PDB entry 4YLF | X-ray diffraction, 2.30 A resolution | chains A and B

== Chain A ==
Molecule: Dihydroorotate dehydrogenase B (NAD(+)), electron transfer subunit homolog
Source organism: Thermotoga maritima (strain ATCC 43589 / MSB8 / DSM 3109 / JCM 10099)
Reference sequence: Q9X1X4 (PYRKH_THEMA); residues 1-276 here = UniProt positions 1-276
Chain sequence (276 residues; row label = number of the first residue in the row):
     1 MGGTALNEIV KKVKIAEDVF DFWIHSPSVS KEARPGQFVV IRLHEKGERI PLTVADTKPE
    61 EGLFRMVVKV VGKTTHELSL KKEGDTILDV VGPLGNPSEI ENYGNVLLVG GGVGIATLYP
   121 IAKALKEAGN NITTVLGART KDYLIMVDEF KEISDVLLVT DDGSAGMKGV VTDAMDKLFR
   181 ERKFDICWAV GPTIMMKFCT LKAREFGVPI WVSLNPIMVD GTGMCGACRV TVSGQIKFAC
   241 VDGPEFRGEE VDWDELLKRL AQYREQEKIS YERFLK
UniProt features mapped onto this chain:
  - binding site ([2Fe-2S] cluster): Cys-225, Cys-228, Cys-240
Ion coordination: 2Fe-2S cluster Fe: Asp-220, Cys-225, Cys-228, Cys-240
Ligand contacts:
  - FAD (flavin-adenine dinucleotide): Phe-38, Glu-48, Ile-50, Pro-51, Leu-52, Thr-53, Val-67, Val-68, Lys-69, Val-71, Gly-72, Lys-73, Thr-74, Thr-75, Val-113, Thr-117, Leu-214, Asn-215, Pro-216, Ile-217, Met-218, Pro-244, Leu-260, Tyr-263, Glu-265, Gln-266, Ile-269
  - 2Fe-2S cluster (FES): Met-218, Val-219, Asp-220, Gly-221, Gly-223, Met-224, Cys-225, Gly-226, Ala-227, Cys-228, Cys-240
Reported in the primary citation:
  - binding site for flavin-adenine dinucleotide: Thr-53, Lys-69
  - 2Fe-2S cluster coordination: Asp-220, Cys-225, Cys-228, Cys-240

== Chain B ==
Molecule: Dihydropyrimidine dehydrogenase subunit A
Source organism: Thermotoga maritima (strain ATCC 43589 / MSB8 / DSM 3109 / JCM 10099)
Reference sequence: V9X7T9 (V9X7T9_THEMA); residues 1-468 here correspond to UniProt positions 3-470 (UniProt number = residue number + 2)
Chain sequence (468 residues; row label = number of the first residue in the row):
     1 MKNRKTPMKE QSPESRRRNF EEVALGYTLE EALEEAQRCL QCPTHPCVSG CPVEIDIPGF
    61 IRKLRDGKLE ESYRILKSYN NLPAVCGRVC PQEVQCESRC VVGKMKDSEP VAIGRLERFV
   121 ADWAAENLEE DVKPLAGSKK EKVAVVGSGP AGLTAAADLA KMGYHVDIFE AFHKPGGVLV
   181 YGIPEFRLPK RIVEREVSYI RKLGVNFHLN TVVGKTVKVK ELLSEYDAVF IGTGAGTPKF
   241 MGIPGTNLNG VYSANEFLTR VNLMKAYLFP EYDTPIRVGK KVAVIGAGNT AMDAARSALR
   301 LGAEKVYIVY RRTEREMPAR REEYHHALEE GIEFLWLTLP IRYIGDANGN VEAMECVRME
   361 LKEADGSGRP RPVPIEGSNF VLEVDMVIEA IGQGPNRVLL SEFPGLELNE RGYIKADEDT
   421 GATSVKGVFA GGDIVTGAAT VIKAMGAGKK AAQFIHSYLT GEWNPWQK
Ion coordination: 4Fe-4S cluster Fe site 1: Cys-39, Cys-42, Cys-47, Cys-100; 4Fe-4S cluster Fe site 2: Cys-51, Cys-90, Cys-96, Glu-117
Ligand contacts:
  - FAD (flavin-adenine dinucleotide): Val-89, Cys-90, Pro-91, Val-146, Gly-147, Ser-148, Gly-149, Pro-150, Ala-151, Gly-152, Phe-169, Glu-170, Ala-171, Phe-172, Gly-177, Val-178, Leu-179, Tyr-181, Gly-182, Ile-183, Arg-187, Thr-211, Val-212, Val-213, Gly-232, Thr-233, Gly-234, Ala-235, Leu-258, Asn-289, Thr-290, Asp-293, Gln-393, Leu-399, Gly-431, Gly-432, Asp-433, Ala-439, Thr-440, Val-441, Ala-444
  - 4Fe-4S cluster (SF4), molecule 1: Cys-39, Leu-40, Gln-41, Cys-42, His-45, Pro-46, Cys-47, Ile-57, Pro-58, Arg-99, Cys-100, Val-101, Val-102, Val-111, Ile-113
  - 4Fe-4S cluster (SF4), molecule 2: Gly-50, Cys-51, Pro-52, Ile-55, Ile-57, Asn-80, Cys-86, Cys-90, Gln-92, Gln-95, Cys-96, Ile-113, Gly-114, Glu-117, Ile-442
Reported in the primary citation:
  - binding site for flavin-adenine dinucleotide: Val-89, Val-178, Ile-183, Arg-187, Val-441
  - contacts within the chain: Arg-187/Asp-293 (salt bridge)
  - 4Fe-4S cluster coordination: Cys-51, Cys-90, Cys-96, Glu-117

== Interface between chain A and chain B ==
Contacting residue pairs (67):
  Ser-28(A) / Thr-216(B)
  Lys-31(A) / Glu-221(B)  salt bridge
  Glu-32(A) / Lys-215(B)
  Glu-32(A) / Thr-216(B)
  Glu-32(A) / Lys-218(B)
  Glu-32(A) / Glu-221(B)
  Gln-37(A) / Lys-215(B)
  Arg-42(A) / His-173(B)
  His-44(A) / Asp-273(B)  salt bridge
  Glu-45(A) / Lys-174(B)  salt bridge
  Glu-45(A) / Tyr-272(B)
  Lys-46(A) / Glu-271(B)  salt bridge
  Lys-46(A) / Tyr-272(B)
  Lys-46(A) / Asp-273(B)  hydrogen bond (backbone-backbone)
  Gly-47(A) / Met-264(B)
  Gly-47(A) / Asp-273(B)
  Glu-48(A) / Asp-273(B)
  Glu-48(A) / Thr-274(B)
  Arg-49(A) / His-173(B)
  Arg-49(A) / Asn-210(B)
  Lys-73(A) / Asp-273(B)  salt bridge
  Asp-89(A) / His-173(B)
  Asp-89(A) / Asn-210(B)  hydrogen bond
  Val-91(A) / Asn-210(B)
  Gly-92(A) / Thr-216(B)  hydrogen bond (backbone-side chain)
  Pro-93(A) / Lys-215(B)
  Gly-95(A) / Lys-215(B)
  Ile-217(A) / Arg-260(B)
  Val-219(A) / Arg-260(B)
  Thr-222(A) / Val-212(B)
  Gly-223(A) / Pro-238(B)
  Met-224(A) / Phe-172(B)  hydrophobic
  Met-224(A) / Gly-236(B)
  Met-224(A) / Pro-238(B)
  Met-224(A) / Asn-255(B)  hydrogen bond (backbone-side chain)
  Met-224(A) / Thr-259(B)
  Cys-225(A) / Pro-238(B)
  Cys-225(A) / Ser-253(B)  hydrogen bond (backbone-side chain)
  Cys-225(A) / Asn-255(B)
  Cys-225(A) / Glu-256(B)
  Ala-227(A) / Glu-256(B)
  Arg-229(A) / Phe-240(B)
  Arg-229(A) / Thr-246(B)  hydrogen bond (side chain-backbone)
  Arg-229(A) / Val-251(B)  hydrogen bond (side chain-backbone)
  Arg-229(A) / Glu-256(B)  salt bridge
  Glu-255(A) / Asn-247(B)  hydrogen bond
  Lys-258(A) / Asn-249(B)  hydrogen bond (backbone-side chain)
  Arg-259(A) / Asn-247(B)  hydrogen bond (side chain-backbone)
  Arg-259(A) / Leu-248(B)  hydrogen bond (side chain-backbone)
  Arg-259(A) / Asn-249(B)
  Gln-262(A) / Asn-249(B)
  Gln-262(A) / Gly-250(B)
  Gln-262(A) / Arg-277(B)  hydrogen bond (backbone-side chain)
  Tyr-263(A) / Tyr-252(B)  hydrogen bond
  Tyr-263(A) / Arg-260(B)  hydrogen bond
  Tyr-263(A) / Pro-275(B)  hydrophobic
  Tyr-263(A) / Ile-276(B)  hydrophobic
  Tyr-263(A) / Arg-277(B)
  Arg-264(A) / Asn-348(B)
  Glu-265(A) / Pro-275(B)
  Glu-265(A) / Ile-276(B)
  Gln-266(A) / Phe-269(B)
  Gln-266(A) / Asp-273(B)  hydrogen bond (side chain-backbone)
  Gln-266(A) / Pro-275(B)
  Ile-269(A) / Pro-270(B)
  Ile-269(A) / Asp-273(B)
  Glu-272(A) / Pro-270(B)
Interface residues without a listed pair, chain A (43 interface residues in all): Glu-77, Val-90, Pro-97, Asp-220, Gly-226, Ile-236, Phe-238, Lys-268
Interface residues without a listed pair, chain B (39 interface residues in all): Ala-171, Tyr-181, Val-217, Thr-237

== In short ==
43 residues of chain A face 39 of chain B across their interface; the contacts include 15 hydrogen bonds and 6
salt bridges. Among the polar pairs are Lys-31(A)/Glu-221(B), His-44(A)/Asp-273(B) and Glu-45(A)/Lys-174(B).
The paper reports a binding site for flavin-adenine dinucleotide at Thr-53(A), Lys-69(A) and Val-89(B) among
others; 2Fe-2S cluster coordination by Asp-220(A), Cys-225(A) and Cys-228(A) among others.
Chain A is Dihydroorotate dehydrogenase B (NAD(+)), electron transfer subunit homolog and chain B is
Dihydropyrimidine dehydrogenase subunit A, both from Thermotoga maritima (strain ATCC 43589 / MSB8 / DSM 3109
/ JCM 10099); the structure, Insights into flavin-based electron bifurcation via the NADH-dependent reduced
ferredoxin-NADP oxidoreductase structure, was determined by X-ray diffraction together with 4YRY from the same
study.
